9J11 - chain A; structure by X-ray diffraction, 1.85 A resolution.

[Chain A]
Name: Green to red photoconvertible GFP-like protein EosFP
From: Lobophyllia hemprichii
UniProt: Q5S6Z9 (Q5S6Z9_LOBHE); aligned to UniProt positions 1-226 over residues 1-226
Chain sequence (248 residues; each row starts with the number of its first residue; note: 2 numbers in that range are skipped by the numbering (no residue carries them; nothing is unmodelled there); numbers below 1 keep their minus sign (Met-23 is residue -23)):
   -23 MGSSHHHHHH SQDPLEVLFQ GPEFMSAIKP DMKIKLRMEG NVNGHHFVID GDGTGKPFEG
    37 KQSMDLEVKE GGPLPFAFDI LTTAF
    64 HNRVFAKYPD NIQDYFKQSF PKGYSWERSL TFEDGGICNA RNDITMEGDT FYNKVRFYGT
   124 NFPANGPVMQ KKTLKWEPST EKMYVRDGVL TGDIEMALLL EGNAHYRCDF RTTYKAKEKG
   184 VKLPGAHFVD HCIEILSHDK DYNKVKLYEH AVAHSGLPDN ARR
Unresolved in the structure: -23 to 1, 220-226
Sequence notes: initiating methionine (-23); expression tag (-22 to 0); engineered mutation Lys11 (Asn in Q5S6Z9), Lys70 (Glu in Q5S6Z9), Asn74 (His in Q5S6Z9), Asn102 (Ile in Q5S6Z9), Tyr121 (His in Q5S6Z9), Thr123 (Val in Q5S6Z9), Glu158 (Thr in Q5S6Z9), Ala189 (Tyr in Q5S6Z9); chromophore (64, 64, 64)
Modified positions: His64 (chromophore; 5SQ)
Covalent attachments: covalent link Phe61-His64; 2,3-dihydroxy-1,4-dithiobutane (DTT) linked to Cys195

[Summary]
Chain A is Green to red photoconvertible GFP-like protein EosFP (Lobophyllia hemprichii); the structure,
Structure of mEos3.2 in the green fluorescent state, was determined by X-ray diffraction together with 9J0Q
and 9J0R from the same study.
